8QQM - chains D and E of the 5 polymer chains in the assembly; structure by electron microscopy, 4.70 A resolution (low resolution: residue-level contacts below are approximate; hydrogen-bond / salt-bridge calls are withheld).

# Chain D
Name: Acetylcholine receptor subunit alpha
From: Tetronarce californica
UniProtKB: P02710 (ACHA_TETCF); residues 1-437 here correspond to UniProt positions 25-461 (UniProt number = residue number + 24)
Chain sequence (437 residues; each row starts with the number of its first residue):
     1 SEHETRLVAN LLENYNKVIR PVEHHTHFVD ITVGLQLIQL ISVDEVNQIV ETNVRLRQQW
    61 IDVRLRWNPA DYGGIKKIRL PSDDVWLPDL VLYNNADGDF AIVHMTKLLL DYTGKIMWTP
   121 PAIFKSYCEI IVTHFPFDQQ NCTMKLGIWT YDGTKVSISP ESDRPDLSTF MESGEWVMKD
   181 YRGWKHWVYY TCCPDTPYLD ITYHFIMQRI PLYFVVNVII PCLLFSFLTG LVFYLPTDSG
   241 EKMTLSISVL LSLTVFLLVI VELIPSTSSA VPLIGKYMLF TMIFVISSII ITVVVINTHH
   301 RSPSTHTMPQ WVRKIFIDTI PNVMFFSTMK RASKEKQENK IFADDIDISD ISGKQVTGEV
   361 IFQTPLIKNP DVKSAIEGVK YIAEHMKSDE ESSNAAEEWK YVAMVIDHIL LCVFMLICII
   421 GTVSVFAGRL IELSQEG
Unresolved in the structure: 1-211, 332-369, 434-437
UniProt features mapped onto this chain:
  - glycosylation: N141 (N-linked (GlcNAc...) asparagine)

# Chain E
Name: Acetylcholine receptor subunit gamma
From: Tetronarce californica
UniProtKB: P02714 (ACHG_TETCF); residues 1-489 here correspond to UniProt positions 18-506 (UniProt number = residue number + 17)
Chain sequence (489 residues; row label = number of the first residue in the row):
     1 ENEEGRLIEK LLGDYDKRII PAKTLDHIID VTLKLTLTNL ISLNEKEEAL TTNVWIEIQW
    61 NDYRLSWNTS EYEGIDLVRI PSELLWLPDV VLENNVDGQF EVAYYANVLV YNDGSMYWLP
   121 PAIYRSTCPI AVTYFPFDWQ NCSLVFRSQT YNAHEVNLQL SAEEGEAVEW IHIDPEDFTE
   181 NGEWTIRHRP AKKNYNWQLT KDDTDFQEII FFLIIQRKPL FYIINIIAPC VLISSLVVLV
   241 YFLPAQAGGQ KCTLSISVLL AQTIFLFLIA QKVPETSLNV PLIGKYLIFV MFVSMLIVMN
   301 CVIVLNVSLR TPNTHSLSEK IKHLFLGFLP KYLGMQLEPS EETPEKPQPR RRSSFGIMIK
   361 AEEYILKKPR SELMFEEQKD RHGLKRVNKM TSDIDIGTTV DLYKDLANFA PEIKSCVEAC
   421 NFIAKSTKEQ NDSGSENENW VLIGKVIDKA CFWIALLLFS IGTLAIFLTG HFNQVPEFPF
   481 PGDPRKYVP
Unresolved in the structure: 1-219, 330-409, 473-489
UniProt features mapped onto this chain:
  - modified residue: Y364 (Phosphotyrosine)
  - glycosylation: N68 (N-linked (GlcNAc...) asparagine)

# Interface between chain D and chain E
Residue-residue contacts (37; chain D residue first):
  M243(D) - Q250(E)
  T244(D) - Q250(E)
  I247(D) - L254(E)
  I247(D) - S257(E)
  L250(D) - L236(E)
  T254(D) - I233(E)
  L257(D) - I233(E)
  S266(D) - F221(E)
  T267(D) - F221(E)
  S268(D) - F221(E)
  I286(D) - L236(E)
  I290(D) - L239(E)
  V293(D) - F242(E)
  V293(D) - L243(E)
  N297(D) - F242(E)
  H300(D) - Q246(E)
  H300(D) - K445(E)
  S302(D) - L442(E)
  S302(D) - K445(E)
  S304(D) - L442(E)
  D371(D) - K414(E)
  D371(D) - V417(E)
  V372(D) - I413(E)
  V372(D) - V417(E)
  S374(D) - N421(E)
  A375(D) - V417(E)
  A375(D) - C420(E)
  A375(D) - N421(E)
  G378(D) - A424(E)
  V379(D) - C420(E)
  Y381(D) - A424(E)
  Y381(D) - K428(E)
  Y381(D) - N431(E)
  I382(D) - I423(E)
  I382(D) - A424(E)
  I382(D) - T427(E)
  H385(D) - N431(E)
Interface residues without a listed pair, chain D (32 interface residues in all): L251, L258, M282, I289, I296, R301, T305
Interface residues without a listed pair, chain E (28 interface residues in all): P229, P244, G249, L260, I264, C416

# In short
Chain D and chain E form an interface of 32 and 28 residues respectively.
Here chain D is Acetylcholine receptor subunit alpha and chain E is Acetylcholine receptor subunit gamma, both
from Tetronarce californica. Entry 8QQM (nicotinic acetylcholine receptor in intact synaptic membrane) was
determined by electron microscopy.
